4BTS - chains AA and AI of the 143 polymer chains in the assembly; structure by X-ray diffraction, 3.70 A resolution.

# Chain AA
Molecule: 18S ribosomal RNA
From: Tetrahymena thermophila
Sequence (1753 nucleotides; each row starts with the number of its first residue):
     1 AACCUGGUUG AUCCUGCCAG UUACAUAUGC UUGUCUUAAA UAUUAACCCA UGCAUGUGCC
    61 AGUUCAGUAU UGAACAGCGA AACUGCGAAU GGCUCAUUAA AACAGUUAUA GUUUAUUUGA
   121 UAAUUAAAGA UUACAUGGAU AACCGAGCUA AUUGUUGGGC UAAUACAUGC UUAAAAUUCC
   181 GUGUCCUGCG ACCGGAACGU AUUUAUUAGA UAUUAGACCA AUCGCAGCAA UGUGAUUGAG
   241 AUGAAUCAAA GUAACUGAUC GGAUCGAGGU UUACCUCGAU AAAUCAUCUA AGUUUCUGCC
   301 CUAUCAGCUC UCGAUGGUAG UGUAUUGGAC UACCAUGGCA GUCACGGGUA ACGGAGAAUU
   361 AGGGUUCGAU UCCGGAGAAG GAGCCUGAGA AACGGCUACU ACAACUACGG UUCGGCAGCA
   421 GGGAAGAAAA UUGGCCAAUC CUAAUUCAGG GAGCCAGUGA CAAGAAAUAG CAAGCUGGGA
   481 AACUUACGUU UCUACGGCAU UGAAAUGAGA ACAGUGUAAA UCUCUUAGCG AGGAACAAUU
   541 GGAGGGCAAG UCAUGGUGCC AGCAGCCGCG GUAAUUCCAG CUCCAAUAGC GUAUAUUAAA
   601 GUUGUUGCAG UUAAAAAGCU CGUAGUUGAA CUUCUGUUCA GGUUCAUUUC GAUUCGUCGU
   661 GUGAAACUGG ACAUACGUUU GCAAACUAAA AUCGGCCUUC ACUGGUUCGA CUUAGGGAGU
   721 AAACAUUUUA CUGUGAAAAA AUUAGAGUGU UCCAGGCAGG UUUUAGCCCG AAUACAUUAG
   781 CAUGGAAUAA UGGAAUAGGA CUAAGUCCAU UUUAUUGGUU CUUGGAUUUG GUAAUGAUUA
   841 AUAGGGACAG UUGGGGGCAU UAGUAUUUAA UAGUCAGAGG UGAAAUUCUU GGAUUUAUUA
   901 AGGACUAACU AAUGCGAAAG CAUUUGCCAA AGAUGUUUUC AUUAAUCAAG AACGAAAGUU
   961 AGGGGAUCAA AGACGAUCAG AUACCGUCGU AGUCUUAACU AUAAACUAUA CCGACUCGGG
  1021 AUCGGCUGGA AUAAAUGUCC AGUCGGCACC GUAUGAGAAA UCAAAGUCUU UGGGUUCUGG
  1081 GGGAAGUAUG GUACGCAAGU CUGAAACUUA AAGGAAUUGA CGGAACAGCA CACCAGAAGU
  1141 GGAACCUGCG GCUUAAUUUG ACUCAACACG GGGAAACUCA CGAGCGCAAG ACAGAGAAGG
  1201 GAUUGACAGA UUGAGAGCUC UUUCUUGAUU CUUUGGGUGG UGGUGCAUGG CCGUUCUUAG
  1261 UUGGUGGAGU GAUUUGUCUG GUUAAUUCCG UUAACGAACG AGACCUUAAC CUGCUAACUA
  1321 GUCUGCUUGU AAAUAACAGG UUGUACUUCU UAGAGGGACU AUUGUGCAAU AAGCCAAUGG
  1381 AAGUUUAAGG CAAUAACAGG UCUGUGAUGC CCCUAGACGU GCUCGGCCGC ACGCGCGUUA
  1441 CAAUGACUGG CGCAAAAAGU AUUUCCUGUC CUGGGAAGGU ACGGGUAAUC UUAUUAAUAC
  1501 CAGUCGUGUU AGGGAUAGUU CUUUGGAAUU GUGGAUCUUG AACGAGGAAU UUCUAGUAAG
  1561 UGCAAGUCAU CAGCUUGCGU UGAUUAUGUC CCUGCCGUUU GUACACACCG CCCGUCGCUU
  1621 GUAGUAACGA AUGGUCUGGU GAACCUUCUG GACUGCGACA GCAAUGUUGC GGAAAAAUAA
  1681 GUAAACCCUA CCAUUUGGAA CAACAAGAAG UCGUAACAAG GUAUCUGUAG GUGAACCUGC
  1741 AGAUGGAUCA UUA
Disordered / not traced: 683-718
Metal / ion sites: Mg2+ site 1 near A81 (its only coordinating residue here); Mg2+ site 2 near G353 (its only coordinating residue here); Mg2+ site 3 near C608 (its only coordinating residue here); Mg2+ site 4 near A613 (its only coordinating residue here); Mg2+ site 5 near A629 (its only coordinating residue here); Mg2+ site 6 near G986 (its only coordinating residue here); Mg2+ site 7 near U1052 (its only coordinating residue here); Mg2+ site 8 near U1420 (its only coordinating residue here)

# Chain AI
Name: 40S ribosomal protein RPS16E
From: Tetrahymena thermophila
UniProtKB: E6PBT4 (E6PBT4_TETTH); numbering as in UniProt (aligned over 1-145)
Sequence (145 residues; each row starts with the number of its first residue):
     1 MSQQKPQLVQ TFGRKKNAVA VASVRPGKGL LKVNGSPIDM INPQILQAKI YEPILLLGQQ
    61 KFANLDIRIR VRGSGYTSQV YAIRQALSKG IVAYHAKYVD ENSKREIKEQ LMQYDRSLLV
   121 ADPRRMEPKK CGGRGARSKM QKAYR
Disordered / not traced: 1-2

# Interface between chain AA and chain AI
Contacting residue pairs - 122 pairs, chain AA then chain AI:
  U1163(AA) - Tyr144(AI)  hydrogen bond to the sugar
  C1164(AA) - Lys142(AI)  hydrogen bond to the phosphate
  C1164(AA) - Tyr144(AI)  sugar contact
  A1165(AA) - Lys142(AI)  salt bridge to the phosphate
  A1308(AA) - Arg125(AI)  sugar contact
  A1309(AA) - Arg125(AI)  salt bridge to the phosphate
  C1310(AA) - Arg14(AI)  salt bridge to the phosphate
  C1311(AA) - Phe12(AI)  phosphate contact
  U1312(AA) - Gln10(AI)  hydrogen bond to the base
  U1312(AA) - Thr11(AI)  base contact
  U1312(AA) - Phe12(AI)  hydrogen bond to the base
  U1322(AA) - Gln10(AI)  hydrogen bond to the sugar
  U1322(AA) - Arg70(AI)  salt bridge to the phosphate
  C1323(AA) - Pro6(AI)  sugar contact
  C1323(AA) - Leu8(AI)  sugar contact
  C1323(AA) - Arg25(AI)  sugar contact
  U1324(AA) - Gln3(AI)  hydrogen bond to the sugar
  U1324(AA) - Gln4(AI)  phosphate contact
  U1324(AA) - Pro6(AI)  phosphate contact
  U1324(AA) - Arg25(AI)  salt bridge to the phosphate
  G1325(AA) - Gln4(AI)  phosphate contact
  A1335(AA) - Lys28(AI)  hydrogen bond to the sugar
  A1336(AA) - Lys32(AI)  hydrogen bond to the sugar
  A1336(AA) - Arg68(AI)  salt bridge to the phosphate
  C1337(AA) - Leu30(AI)  phosphate contact
  C1337(AA) - Lys32(AI)  phosphate contact
  C1337(AA) - Gly35(AI)  phosphate contact
  C1337(AA) - Arg68(AI)  salt bridge to the phosphate
  A1338(AA) - Gly35(AI)  phosphate contact
  A1345(AA) - Gln3(AI)  hydrogen bond to the sugar
  U1348(AA) - Gln10(AI)  hydrogen bond to the base
  U1348(AA) - Phe12(AI)  sugar contact
  U1348(AA) - Val21(AI)  base contact
  C1349(AA) - Phe12(AI)  sugar contact
  C1349(AA) - Arg14(AI)  phosphate contact
  C1349(AA) - Val19(AI)  sugar contact
  C1349(AA) - Val21(AI)  sugar contact
  U1350(AA) - Arg14(AI)  salt bridge to the phosphate
  U1350(AA) - Val19(AI)  phosphate contact
  G1380(AA) - Arg116(AI)  base contact
  A1381(AA) - Val120(AI)  phosphate contact
  A1382(AA) - Arg116(AI)  salt bridge to the phosphate
  A1382(AA) - Pro123(AI)  sugar contact
  A1387(AA) - Glu127(AI)  hydrogen bond to the sugar
  A1388(AA) - Glu127(AI)  sugar contact
  A1388(AA) - Pro128(AI)  sugar contact
  A1388(AA) - Lys130(AI)  hydrogen bond to the phosphate
  A1388(AA) - Arg137(AI)  salt bridge to the phosphate
  G1389(AA) - Lys130(AI)  salt bridge to the phosphate
  G1437(AA) - Gln141(AI)  hydrogen bond to the phosphate
  C1451(AA) - Asn42(AI)  base contact
  C1453(AA) - Gly73(AI)  hydrogen bond to the sugar
  C1453(AA) - Ser74(AI)  hydrogen bond to the sugar
  C1453(AA) - Gly75(AI)  hydrogen bond to the sugar
  C1453(AA) - Tyr76(AI)  hydrogen bond to the base
  C1453(AA) - Gln79(AI)  hydrogen bond to the sugar
  A1454(AA) - Arg72(AI)  phosphate contact
  A1454(AA) - Gly73(AI)  phosphate contact
  A1454(AA) - Ser74(AI)  sugar contact
  A1455(AA) - Asn17(AI)  sugar contact
  A1455(AA) - Arg72(AI)  salt bridge to the phosphate
  A1493(AA) - Arg72(AI)  sugar contact
  U1494(AA) - Arg72(AI)  salt bridge to the phosphate
  U1498(AA) - Tyr76(AI)  base contact
  A1499(AA) - Asn42(AI)  base contact
  A1499(AA) - Tyr76(AI)  base contact
  C1500(AA) - Asn42(AI)  sugar contact
  C1500(AA) - Pro43(AI)  sugar contact
  C1500(AA) - Gln44(AI)  sugar contact
  U1550(AA) - Arg145(AI)  hydrogen bond to the sugar
  U1551(AA) - Gln141(AI)  hydrogen bond to the sugar
  U1551(AA) - Lys142(AI)  hydrogen bond to the sugar
  U1551(AA) - Tyr144(AI)  phosphate contact
  U1552(AA) - Ser138(AI)  sugar contact
  U1552(AA) - Lys139(AI)  hydrogen bond to the sugar
  U1552(AA) - Gln141(AI)  sugar contact
  U1552(AA) - Lys142(AI)  phosphate contact
  U1552(AA) - Tyr144(AI)  phosphate contact
  C1553(AA) - Ser138(AI)  sugar contact
  C1553(AA) - Lys139(AI)  phosphate contact
  U1554(AA) - Arg137(AI)  phosphate contact
  A1555(AA) - Arg137(AI)  salt bridge to the phosphate
  G1556(AA) - Lys15(AI)  hydrogen bond to the base
  G1556(AA) - Lys16(AI)  base contact
  G1556(AA) - Arg124(AI)  hydrogen bond to the base
  G1556(AA) - Arg125(AI)  sugar contact
  G1556(AA) - Met126(AI)  sugar contact
  G1556(AA) - Glu127(AI)  hydrogen bond to the phosphate
  U1557(AA) - Met126(AI)  phosphate contact
  U1557(AA) - Glu127(AI)  phosphate contact
  A1558(AA) - Gly135(AI)  phosphate contact
  A1558(AA) - Ala136(AI)  hydrogen bond to the phosphate
  A1558(AA) - Arg137(AI)  hydrogen bond to the phosphate
  A1558(AA) - Ser138(AI)  sugar contact
  A1559(AA) - Arg134(AI)  salt bridge to the phosphate
  A1559(AA) - Ser138(AI)  phosphate contact
  G1560(AA) - Arg134(AI)  salt bridge to the phosphate
  U1576(AA) - Lys129(AI)  salt bridge to the phosphate
  U1576(AA) - Cys131(AI)  phosphate contact
  U1576(AA) - Gly132(AI)  hydrogen bond to the phosphate
  U1576(AA) - Gly133(AI)  phosphate contact
  G1577(AA) - Lys129(AI)  salt bridge to the phosphate
  G1577(AA) - Lys130(AI)  phosphate contact
  G1577(AA) - Cys131(AI)  hydrogen bond to the phosphate
  C1578(AA) - Pro128(AI)  phosphate contact
  C1578(AA) - Lys129(AI)  hydrogen bond to the phosphate
  G1579(AA) - Asn17(AI)  hydrogen bond to the phosphate
  G1579(AA) - Met126(AI)  phosphate contact
  U1580(AA) - Lys16(AI)  phosphate contact
  U1580(AA) - Asn17(AI)  hydrogen bond to the phosphate
  U1580(AA) - Ser74(AI)  hydrogen bond to the phosphate
  U1580(AA) - Gly75(AI)  phosphate contact
  U1580(AA) - Ser78(AI)  phosphate contact
  U1580(AA) - Met126(AI)  phosphate contact
  U1581(AA) - Lys16(AI)  salt bridge to the phosphate
  U1581(AA) - Gly75(AI)  phosphate contact
  U1581(AA) - Tyr76(AI)  phosphate contact
  U1581(AA) - Thr77(AI)  hydrogen bond to the phosphate
  U1581(AA) - Ser78(AI)  hydrogen bond to the phosphate
  G1582(AA) - Lys16(AI)  base contact
  G1582(AA) - Thr77(AI)  hydrogen bond to the phosphate
  G1582(AA) - Met126(AI)  base contact
Interface residues without a listed pair, chain AA (59 interface residues in all): A1138, G1321, C1436, G1452, A1496
Interface residues without a listed pair, chain AI (60 interface residues in all): Asn34, Asp66, Lys89, Met112, Met140, Ala143

# In short
59 residues of chain AA face 60 of chain AI across their interface; the contacts include 36 hydrogen bonds and
19 salt bridges. Polar contacts include U1312(AA)-Gln10(AI), U1312(AA)-Phe12(AI) and U1348(AA)-Gln10(AI).
Chain AA is 18S ribosomal RNA and chain AI is 40S ribosomal protein RPS16E, both from Tetrahymena thermophila;
the structure, The crystal structure of the eukaryotic 40S ribosomal subunit in complex with EIF1 and EIF1A,
was determined by X-ray diffraction.
